6INQ - chains T and a of the 25 polymer chains in the assembly; structure by electron microscopy, 6.90 A resolution (low resolution: residue-level contacts below are approximate; hydrogen-bond / salt-bridge calls are withheld).

== Chain T ==
Molecule: 198-nt DNA strand
Sequence (198 nucleotides; each row starts with the number of its first residue; numbers below 1 keep their minus sign (DA-72 is residue -72)):
   -72 ATCAGAATCC CGGTGCCGAG GCCGCTCAAT TGGTCGTAGA CAGCTCTAGC ACCGCTTAAA
   -12 CGCACGTACG CGCTGTCCCC CGCGTTTTAA CCGCCAAGGG GATTACACCC AAGACACCAG
    48 GCACGAGACA GAAAAAAACA ACGAAAACGG CCACCACCCA AACACACCAA ACACAAGAGC
   108 TAATTGACTG ACGTAAGC
Not modelled in the structure: 53-125

== Chain a ==
Molecule: Histone H3.3
Source organism: Homo sapiens
UniProtKB: P84243 (H33_HUMAN); residues 0-135 here correspond to UniProt positions 1-136 (UniProt number = residue number + 1)
Sequence (139 residues; each row starts with the number of its first residue; numbers below 1 keep their minus sign (Gly-3 is residue -3)):
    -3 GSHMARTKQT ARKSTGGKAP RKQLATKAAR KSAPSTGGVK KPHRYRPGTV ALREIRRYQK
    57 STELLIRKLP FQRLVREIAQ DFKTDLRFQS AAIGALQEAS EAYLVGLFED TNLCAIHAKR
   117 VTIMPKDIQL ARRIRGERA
Not modelled in the structure: -3 to 37, 135
Differences from the reference sequence: expression tag (-3 to -1)
UniProt features mapped onto this chain:
  - site: Ser31 (Interaction with ZMYND11)
  - modified residue: Arg2 (Asymmetric dimethylarginine), Thr3 (Phosphothreonine), Lys4 (Allysine), Gln5 (5-glutamyl dopamine), Thr6 (Phosphothreonine), Arg8 (Citrulline), Lys9 (N6,N6,N6-trimethyllysine), Ser10 (ADP-ribosylserine), Thr11 (Phosphothreonine), Lys14 (N6-(2-hydroxyisobutyryl)lysine), Arg17 (Asymmetric dimethylarginine), Lys18 (N6-(2-hydroxyisobutyryl)lysine), Lys23 (N6-(2-hydroxyisobutyryl)lysine), Arg26 (Citrulline), Lys27 (N6,N6,N6-trimethyllysine), Ser28 (ADP-ribosylserine), Ser31 (Phosphoserine), Lys36 (N6,N6,N6-trimethyllysine), Lys37 (N6-methyllysine), Tyr41 (Phosphotyrosine) and 9 more in UniProt
  - lipidation: Lys18 (N6-decanoyllysine)

== Interface between chain T and chain a ==
Contacting residue pairs (16):
  DG-24(T) - Arg83(a)
  DG-24(T) - Phe84(a)
  DG-24(T) - Gln85(a)
  DC-23(T) - Arg72(a)
  DC-23(T) - Leu82(a)
  DC-23(T) - Arg83(a)
  DC-23(T) - Phe84(a)
  DA-14(T) - Arg63(a)
  DA-13(T) - Arg63(a)
  DG-7(T) - Arg40(a)
  DA-5(T) - Arg42(a)
  DC-4(T) - Thr118(a)
  DG-3(T) - Arg116(a)
  DG-3(T) - Val117(a)
  DG-3(T) - Thr118(a)
  DC-2(T) - Arg116(a)
Other interface residues (no listed pair), chain T (10 interface residues in all): DC-8
Other interface residues (no listed pair), chain a (12 interface residues in all): Met120

== In short ==
10 residues of chain T and 12 residues of chain a are in contact.
Here chain T is a 198-nt DNA strand and chain a is Histone H3.3 (Homo sapiens). Entry 6INQ (RNA polymerase II
elongation complex stalled at SHL(-1) of the nucleosome, with foreign DNA (+1 position)) was determined by
electron microscopy together with 6A5L, 6A5O, 6A5P, 6A5R, 6A5T and 6A5U from the same study.
